PDB entry 6K4Y | electron microscopy, 3.79 A resolution | chains C and D of the 10 polymer chains in the assembly

Chain C:
Protein: DNA-directed RNA polymerase subunit beta
From: Escherichia coli K-12
Notes: EC 2.7.7.6
UniProtKB: P0A8V2 (RPOB_ECOLI); residues 1-1342 here = UniProt positions 1-1342
Chain sequence (1342 residues; numbered 1 to 1342; the number before each row is that of its first residue):
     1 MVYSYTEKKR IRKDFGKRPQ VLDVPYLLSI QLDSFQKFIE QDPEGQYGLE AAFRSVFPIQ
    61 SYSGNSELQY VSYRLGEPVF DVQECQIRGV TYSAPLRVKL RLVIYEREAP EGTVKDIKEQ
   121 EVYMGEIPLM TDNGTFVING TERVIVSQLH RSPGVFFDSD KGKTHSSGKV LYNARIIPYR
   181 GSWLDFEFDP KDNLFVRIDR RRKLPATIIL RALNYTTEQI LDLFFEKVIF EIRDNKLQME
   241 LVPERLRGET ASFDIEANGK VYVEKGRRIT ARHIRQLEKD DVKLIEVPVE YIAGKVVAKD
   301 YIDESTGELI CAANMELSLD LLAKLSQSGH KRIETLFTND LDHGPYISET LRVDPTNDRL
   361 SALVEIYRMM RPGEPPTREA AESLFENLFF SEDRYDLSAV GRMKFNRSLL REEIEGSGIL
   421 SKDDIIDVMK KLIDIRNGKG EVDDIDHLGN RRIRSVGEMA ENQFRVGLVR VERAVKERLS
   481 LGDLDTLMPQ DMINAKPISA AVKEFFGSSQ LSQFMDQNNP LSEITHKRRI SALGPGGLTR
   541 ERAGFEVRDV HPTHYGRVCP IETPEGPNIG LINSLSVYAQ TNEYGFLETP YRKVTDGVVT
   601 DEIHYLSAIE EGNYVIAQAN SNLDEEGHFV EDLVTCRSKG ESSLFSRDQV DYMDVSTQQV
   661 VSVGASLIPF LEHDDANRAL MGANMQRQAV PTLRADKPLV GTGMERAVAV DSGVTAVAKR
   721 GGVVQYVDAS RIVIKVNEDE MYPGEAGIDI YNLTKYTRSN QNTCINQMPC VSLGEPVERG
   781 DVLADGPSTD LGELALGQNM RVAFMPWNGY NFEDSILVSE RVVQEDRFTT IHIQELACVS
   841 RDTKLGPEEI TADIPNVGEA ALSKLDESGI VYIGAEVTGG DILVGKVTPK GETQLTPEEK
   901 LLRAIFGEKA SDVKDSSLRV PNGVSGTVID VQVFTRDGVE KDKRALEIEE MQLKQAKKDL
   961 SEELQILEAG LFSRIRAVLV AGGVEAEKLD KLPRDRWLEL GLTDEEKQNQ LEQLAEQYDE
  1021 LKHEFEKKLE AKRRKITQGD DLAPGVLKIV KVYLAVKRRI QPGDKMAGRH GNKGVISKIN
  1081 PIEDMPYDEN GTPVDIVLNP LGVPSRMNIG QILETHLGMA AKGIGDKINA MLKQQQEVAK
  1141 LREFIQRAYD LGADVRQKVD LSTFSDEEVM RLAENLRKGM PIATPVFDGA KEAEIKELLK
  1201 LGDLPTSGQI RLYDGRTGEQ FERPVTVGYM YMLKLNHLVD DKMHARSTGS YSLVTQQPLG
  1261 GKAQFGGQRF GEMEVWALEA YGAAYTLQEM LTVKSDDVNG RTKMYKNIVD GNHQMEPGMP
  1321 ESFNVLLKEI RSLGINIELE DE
Disordered / not traced: 1, 1342
Curated features (UniProtKB/Swiss-Prot):
  - modified residue (N6-acetyllysine): Lys-1022, Lys-1200
  - mutagenesis: Ile-561 (I561S: Resistant to antibiotics salinamide A and B), Ile-569 (I569S: Resistant to antibiotics salinamide A and B), Ala-665 (A665E: Resistant to antibiotics salinamide A and B), Asp-675 (D675A/G: Resistant to antibiotics salinamide A and B), Asn-677 (N677H/K: Resistant to antibiotics salinamide A and B), Leu-680 (L680M: Resistant to antibiotics salinamide A and B), Glu-813 (E813K: Disrupts the enzyme's active center)
What the authors report for this chain:
  - mutagenesis - I905A/F906A: decreased binding to 10 kDa anti-sigma factor (citing earlier work)

Chain D:
Protein: DNA-directed RNA polymerase subunit beta'
From: Escherichia coli K-12
Notes: EC 2.7.7.6
UniProtKB: P0A8T7 (RPOC_ECOLI); residue numbers follow UniProt; this construct covers 1-1407
Chain sequence (1407 residues; each row starts with the number of its first residue):
     1 MKDLLKFLKA QTKTEEFDAI KIALASPDMI RSWSFGEVKK PETINYRTFK PERDGLFCAR
    61 IFGPVKDYEC LCGKYKRLKH RGVICEKCGV EVTQTKVRRE RMGHIELASP TAHIWFLKSL
   121 PSRIGLLLDM PLRDIERVLY FESYVVIEGG MTNLERQQIL TEEQYLDALE EFGDEFDAKM
   181 GAEAIQALLK SMDLEQECEQ LREELNETNS ETKRKKLTKR IKLLEAFVQS GNKPEWMILT
   241 VLPVLPPDLR PLVPLDGGRF ATSDLNDLYR RVINRNNRLK RLLDLAAPDI IVRNEKRMLQ
   301 EAVDALLDNG RRGRAITGSN KRPLKSLADM IKGKQGRFRQ NLLGKRVDYS GRSVITVGPY
   361 LRLHQCGLPK KMALELFKPF IYGKLELRGL ATTIKAAKKM VEREEAVVWD ILDEVIREHP
   421 VLLNRAPTLH RLGIQAFEPV LIEGKAIQLH PLVCAAYNAD FDGDQMAVHV PLTLEAQLEA
   481 RALMMSTNNI LSPANGEPII VPSQDVVLGL YYMTRDCVNA KGEGMVLTGP KEAERLYRSG
   541 LASLHARVKV RITEYEKDAN GELVAKTSLK DTTVGRAILW MIVPKGLPYS IVNQALGKKA
   601 ISKMLNTCYR ILGLKPTVIF ADQIMYTGFA YAARSGASVG IDDMVIPEKK HEIISEAEAE
   661 VAEIQEQFQS GLVTAGERYN KVIDIWAAAN DRVSKAMMDN LQTETVINRD GQEEKQVSFN
   721 SIYMMADSGA RGSAAQIRQL AGMRGLMAKP DGSIIETPIT ANFREGLNVL QYFISTHGAR
   781 KGLADTALKT ANSGYLTRRL VDVAQDLVVT EDDCGTHEGI MMTPVIEGGD VKEPLRDRVL
   841 GRVTAEDVLK PGTADILVPR NTLLHEQWCD LLEENSVDAV KVRSVVSCDT DFGVCAHCYG
   901 RDLARGHIIN KGEAIGVIAA QSIGEPGTQL TMRTFHIGGA ASRAAAESSI QVKNKGSIKL
   961 SNVKSVVNSS GKLVITSRNT ELKLIDEFGR TKESYKVPYG AVLAKGDGEQ VAGGETVANW
  1021 DPHTMPVITE VSGFVRFTDM IDGQTITRQT DELTGLSSLV VLDSAERTAG GKDLRPALKI
  1081 VDAQGNDVLI PGTDMPAQYF LPGKAIVQLE DGVQISSGDT LARIPQESGG TKDITGGLPR
  1141 VADLFEARRP KEPAILAEIS GIVSFGKETK GKRRLVITPV DGSDPYEEMI PKWRQLNVFE
  1201 GERVERGDVI SDGPEAPHDI LRLRGVHAVT RYIVNEVQDV YRLQGVKIND KHIEVIVRQM
  1261 LRKATIVNAG SSDFLEGEQV EYSRVKIANR ELEANGKVGA TYSRDLLGIT KASLATESFI
  1321 SAASFQETTR VLTEAAVAGK RDELRGLKEN VIVGRLIPAG TGYAYHQDRM RRRAAGEAPA
  1381 APQVTAEDAS ASLAELLNAG LGGSDNE
Disordered / not traced: 1-15, 933-947, 1127-1134, 1374-1407
Ion coordination: Zn2+ site 1: Cys-70, Cys-88; Mg2+ near Asp-464 (its only coordinating residue here); Zn2+ site 2: Cys-814, Cys-888, Cys-895, Cys-898
Curated features (UniProtKB/Swiss-Prot):
  - binding site (Zn(2+)): Cys-70, Cys-72, Cys-85, Cys-88, Cys-814, Cys-888, Cys-895, Cys-898
  - binding site (Mg(2+)): Asp-460, Asp-462, Asp-464
  - modified residue: Lys-983 (N6-acetyllysine)
  - mutagenesis: Gln-504 (Q504P: Resistant to antibiotics salinamide A and B), Asn-690 (N690D: Resistant to antibiotics salinamide A and B), Met-697 (M697V: Resistant to antibiotics salinamide A and B), Ala-735 (A735T: Resistant to antibiotics salinamide A and B), Arg-738 (R738C/H/P/S: Resistant to antibiotics salinamide A and B), Ala-748 (A748E: Resistant to antibiotics salinamide A and B), Pro-758 (P758S/T: Resistant to antibiotics salinamide A and B), Phe-763 (F763C: Resistant to antibiotics salinamide A and B), Ser-775 (S775A: Resistant to antibiotics salinamide A and B), Ala-779 (A779T/V: Resistant to antibiotics salinamide A and B), Arg-780 (R780C: Resistant to antibiotics salinamide A and B), Gly-782 (G782A/C: Resistant to antibiotics salinamide A and B), 1 further mutagenesis entry in UniProt

Interface between chain C and chain D:
Contacting residue pairs - 268 pairs, chain C then chain D:
  Phe-545(C) with Leu-788(D), hydrophobic
  Arg-548(C) with Arg-780(D)
  Asp-549(C) with Pro-750(D); His-777(D), salt bridge
  Val-550(C) with His-777(D); Arg-780(D)
  Tyr-555(C) with Val-769(D), hydrophobic
  Cys-559(C) with Arg-780(D)
  Pro-560(C) with Phe-773(D), hydrophobic; Thr-776(D); Arg-780(D), hydrogen bond (backbone-side chain)
  Ile-561(C) with Tyr-772(D); Thr-776(D)
  Thr-563(C) with Arg-780(D)
  Glu-565(C) with Leu-783(D)
  Asn-573(C) with Arg-780(D)
  Gln-618(C) with Asn-768(D); Val-769(D); Leu-770(D)
  Asn-620(C) with Asn-768(D)
  Ser-642(C) with Leu-770(D)
  Val-660(C) with Val-769(D), hydrophobic
  Leu-671(C) with Tyr-772(D)
  Glu-672(C) with Leu-767(D)
  His-673(C) with Phe-763(D), hydrogen bond (side chain-backbone); Arg-764(D); Glu-765(D), hydrogen bond (side chain-backbone); Gly-766(D)
  Asp-674(C) with Tyr-772(D)
  Asp-675(C) with Arg-744(D), salt bridge
  Ala-676(C) with Thr-776(D); Ala-779(D), hydrophobic
  Asn-677(C) with Ala-779(D); Leu-783(D)
  Ala-679(C) with Tyr-772(D)
  Leu-680(C) with Leu-783(D), hydrophobic
  Phe-804(C) with Ser-638(D), hydrogen bond (backbone-side chain)
  Pro-806(C) with Ala-633(D)
  Trp-807(C) with Ala-633(D), hydrophobic
  Asn-808(C) with Pro-359(D); Phe-629(D); Ala-633(D)
  Gly-809(C) with Val-357(D); Pro-359(D); Phe-629(D)
  Tyr-810(C) with Pro-359(D)
  Phe-812(C) with Pro-451(D); Cys-454(D), hydrophobic; Gln-504(D), hydrogen bond (backbone-side chain); Asp-505(D); Phe-629(D), hydrophobic
  Glu-813(C) with Cys-454(D); Phe-461(D); Gln-504(D), hydrogen bond
  Asp-814(C) with Phe-461(D); Asp-462(D)
  Ser-815(C) with Val-357(D)
  Arg-841(C) with Gly-257(D)
  Lys-844(C) with Arg-47(D)
  Glu-892(C) with Glu-69(D)
  Pro-1062(C) with Ala-446(D)
  Gly-1063(C) with Val-354(D)
  Lys-1065(C) with Asp-462(D)
  Lys-1073(C) with Asp-462(D)
  Val-1075(C) with Phe-461(D); Asp-462(D); Gly-463(D)
  Ser-1077(C) with Thr-356(D)
  Asn-1099(C) with Asp-505(D)
  Pro-1100(C) with Ala-637(D)
  Leu-1101(C) with Gln-504(D); Asp-505(D); Met-725(D), hydrophobic; Arg-731(D)
  Pro-1104(C) with Ile-722(D), hydrophobic; Met-725(D), hydrophobic; Gln-736(D)
  Ser-1105(C) with Arg-731(D), hydrogen bond; Gln-736(D)
  Met-1107(C) with Gln-736(D); Gln-739(D); Leu-740(D), hydrophobic; Phe-763(D)
  Ile-1109(C) with Met-644(D), hydrophobic; Phe-763(D)
  Ile-1112(C) with Ile-641(D)
  Leu-1113(C) with Ile-641(D), hydrophobic
  His-1116(C) with Ile-641(D)
  Phe-1187(C) with Val-769(D), hydrophobic
  Glu-1192(C) with Ile-641(D); Arg-764(D), salt bridge
  Ser-1207(C) with Asp-642(D)
  Gln-1209(C) with Asp-643(D)
  Glu-1219(C) with Arg-634(D), salt bridge
  Phe-1221(C) with Ala-633(D); Arg-634(D)
  Glu-1222(C) with Tyr-512(D), hydrogen bond; Arg-634(D); Ser-635(D); Gly-636(D)
  Arg-1223(C) with Gly-636(D); Phe-719(D), hydrogen bond (side chain-backbone); Ser-721(D), hydrogen bond; Met-724(D)
  Val-1225(C) with Gly-636(D); Ser-638(D)
  Thr-1226(C) with Ser-638(D), hydrogen bond; Val-639(D), hydrogen bond (side chain-backbone)
  Val-1239(C) with Lys-445(D)
  Asp-1240(C) with Lys-445(D)
  Lys-1242(C) with Arg-352(D); Val-354(D); Gln-465(D)
  Met-1243(C) with Arg-352(D); Met-372(D), hydrophobic; Lys-445(D)
  His-1244(C) with Gly-351(D); Arg-352(D), hydrogen bond (backbone-backbone)
  Ala-1245(C) with Ser-350(D); Glu-375(D); Leu-376(D), hydrophobic
  Arg-1246(C) with Asp-348(D), salt bridge; Tyr-349(D), hydrogen bond (backbone-backbone); Ser-350(D), hydrogen bond (backbone-backbone); Glu-375(D); Leu-376(D)
  Ser-1247(C) with Asp-348(D); Tyr-349(D); Glu-375(D); Lys-378(D)
  Thr-1248(C) with Tyr-349(D)
  Tyr-1251(C) with Asp-348(D), hydrogen bond
  Leu-1253(C) with Pro-251(D), hydrophobic; Val-253(D), hydrophobic
  Val-1254(C) with Arg-99(D), hydrogen bond (backbone-side chain)
  Gln-1256(C) with Arg-99(D)
  Gln-1257(C) with Asn-341(D), hydrogen bond (side chain-backbone); Lys-345(D)
  Pro-1258(C) with Arg-346(D); Asp-348(D)
  Leu-1259(C) with Arg-346(D)
  Gly-1260(C) with Arg-346(D)
  Phe-1265(C) with Glu-375(D)
  Gly-1267(C) with Arg-346(D)
  Gln-1268(C) with Arg-346(D); Val-347(D), hydrogen bond (backbone-backbone); Ser-350(D), hydrogen bond (backbone-side chain); Gly-351(D); Arg-352(D)
  Arg-1269(C) with Arg-339(D); Gln-340(D), hydrogen bond (side chain-backbone); Gly-344(D), hydrogen bond (side chain-backbone); Lys-345(D); Arg-346(D)
  Phe-1270(C) with Gly-344(D); Lys-345(D), hydrogen bond (backbone-backbone); Val-347(D), hydrophobic
  Glu-1272(C) with Leu-343(D)
  Met-1273(C) with Thr-428(D)
  Glu-1274(C) with Asn-424(D); Ala-426(D); Thr-428(D), hydrogen bond
  Val-1275(C) with Leu-343(D)
  Trp-1276(C) with Val-801(D), hydrophobic; Val-917(D); Gln-921(D)
  Ala-1277(C) with Ile-434(D), hydrophobic; Gln-921(D)
  Leu-1278(C) with Met-484(D), hydrophobic
  Glu-1279(C) with Ala-914(D); Leu-1347(D)
  Ala-1280(C) with Arg-431(D), hydrogen bond (backbone-side chain); Ile-918(D), hydrophobic
  Tyr-1281(C) with Arg-431(D), hydrogen bond (side chain-backbone); Leu-432(D); Ile-434(D); Leu-483(D); Met-484(D), hydrophobic; Asn-489(D), hydrogen bond
  Gly-1282(C) with Gly-1360(D); Thr-1361(D)
  Ala-1283(C) with Glu-479(D)
  Ala-1284(C) with Glu-479(D), hydrogen bond (backbone-side chain); Leu-1356(D); Thr-1361(D); Gly-1362(D)
  Tyr-1285(C) with Glu-475(D); Glu-479(D), hydrogen bond (backbone-side chain); Thr-1361(D)
  Thr-1286(C) with Ala-476(D); Glu-479(D), hydrogen bond (backbone-side chain)
  Leu-1287(C) with Val-1351(D), hydrophobic
  Gln-1288(C) with Leu-1356(D)
  Glu-1289(C) with Pro-471(D); Leu-472(D), hydrogen bond (side chain-backbone); Thr-473(D), hydrogen bond (side chain-backbone); Ala-476(D)
  Met-1290(C) with Val-347(D)
  Leu-1291(C) with Lys-345(D), hydrogen bond (backbone-side chain); Val-1351(D)
  Lys-1294(C) with Val-347(D); Asp-348(D), hydrogen bond (backbone-backbone); Val-470(D), hydrogen bond (side chain-backbone); Leu-472(D)
  Ser-1295(C) with Lys-345(D); Arg-346(D)
  Asp-1296(C) with Lys-345(D), salt bridge
  Tyr-1305(C) with Tyr-349(D); Pro-379(D), hydrophobic; Tyr-382(D)
  Ile-1308(C) with Pro-379(D), hydrophobic; Phe-380(D), hydrophobic; Leu-472(D), hydrophobic
  Val-1309(C) with Pro-379(D); Gly-383(D)
  His-1313(C) with Phe-380(D); Leu-472(D); Thr-473(D)
  Gln-1314(C) with Thr-473(D)
  Gly-1318(C) with Gly-1354(D)
  Met-1319(C) with Phe-17(D), hydrophobic
  Pro-1320(C) with Lys-345(D); Val-1353(D); Gly-1354(D)
  Glu-1321(C) with Arg-99(D), salt bridge
  Ser-1322(C) with Leu-342(D)
  Phe-1323(C) with Leu-342(D), hydrophobic; Ile-1352(D), hydrophobic
  Val-1325(C) with Arg-99(D); Leu-249(D), hydrophobic; Arg-337(D)
  Leu-1326(C) with Arg-337(D); Phe-338(D), hydrophobic; Leu-342(D), hydrophobic
  Lys-1328(C) with Glu-100(D)
  Glu-1329(C) with Leu-327(D); Met-330(D)
  Ile-1330(C) with Ile-331(D), hydrophobic
  Arg-1331(C) with Trp-33(D); Met-102(D)
  Ser-1332(C) with Met-102(D); Pro-243(D); Tyr-269(D)
  Leu-1333(C) with Trp-115(D), hydrophobic; Leu-307(D), hydrophobic; Leu-327(D), hydrophobic
  Gly-1334(C) with Leu-24(D); Ala-25(D), hydrogen bond (backbone-backbone)
  Ile-1335(C) with Ala-23(D); Ala-1336(D), hydrophobic
  Asn-1336(C) with Ile-22(D); Ala-23(D), hydrogen bond (backbone-backbone); Leu-24(D); Met-29(D); Trp-33(D)
  Ile-1337(C) with Lys-21(D); Ile-22(D), hydrophobic
  Glu-1338(C) with Ile-20(D); Lys-21(D), hydrogen bond (backbone-backbone)
  Leu-1339(C) with Phe-17(D), hydrophobic; Ile-20(D), hydrophobic
  Glu-1340(C) with Phe-17(D); Asp-18(D); Ala-19(D); Lys-21(D)
  Asp-1341(C) with Glu-16(D); Phe-17(D); Asp-18(D), hydrogen bond (backbone-side chain)
Other interface residues (no listed pair), chain C (155 interface residues in all): His-551, Pro-552, Gly-566, Ile-569, Gly-570, Thr-657, Met-805, Asn-811, Gln-1061, Gly-1074, Ile-1076, Val-1103, Lys-1196, Thr-1217, Gly-1261, Gly-1271, Thr-1292, Val-1298, Met-1304, Met-1315
Other interface residues (no listed pair), chain D (162 interface residues in all): Lys-96, His-113, Phe-116, Leu-245, Asp-256, Ile-355, Gly-358, Tyr-360, Lys-371, Arg-425, Ala-467, His-469, Leu-474, Ser-503, Leu-508, Ala-632, Gly-640, Asn-720, Ser-775, Ala-784, Ala-787, Arg-798, Lys-1348, Arg-1355, Ile-1357

Summary:
Chain C and chain D form an interface of 155 and 162 residues respectively, with 39 hydrogen bonds and 7 salt
bridges. Polar contacts include Asp-549(C)/His-777(D), Asp-675(C)/Arg-744(D) and Glu-1192(C)/Arg-764(D). From
the paper: I905A/F906A of chain C reduce binding to 10 kDa anti-sigma factor.
Chain C is DNA-directed RNA polymerase subunit beta and chain D is DNA-directed RNA polymerase subunit beta',
both from Escherichia coli K-12; the structure, CryoEM structure of sigma appropriation complex, was
determined by electron microscopy.
